Entry 3J9O (electron microscopy, 3.70 A resolution); this record covers chains A and B of the 12 polymer chains in the assembly.

== Chain A ==
Protein: Intracellular growth locus protein A
From: Francisella tularensis subsp. novicida U112
Reference sequence: A0Q7I5 (A0Q7I5_FRATN); residues 1-184 here = UniProt positions 1-184
Chain sequence (184 residues; each row starts with the number of its first residue):
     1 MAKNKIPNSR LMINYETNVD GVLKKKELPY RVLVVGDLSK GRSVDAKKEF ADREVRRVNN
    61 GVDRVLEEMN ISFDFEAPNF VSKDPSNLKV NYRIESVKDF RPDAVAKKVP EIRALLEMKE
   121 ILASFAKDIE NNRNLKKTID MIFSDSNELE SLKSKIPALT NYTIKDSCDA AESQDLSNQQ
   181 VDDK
Not modelled in the structure: 1, 136-184

== Chain B ==
Protein: Intracellular growth locus protein B
From: Francisella tularensis subsp. novicida U112
Reference sequence: A0Q7I4 (A0Q7I4_FRATN); residue numbers follow UniProt; this construct covers 1-506
Chain sequence (506 residues; numbered 1 to 506; the number before each row is that of its first residue):
     1 MTINKLSLTD ELLNNFGGST EVDSVLKNID FDVSDDASKV LSLSTDYNAR NLMALSLVLA
    61 NNDNINNYNQ KYIQKVITVI DKLIDLQVNS IISNDEFRAL EQEWLKVQEV CQEDYDNVEV
   121 SILDVKKEEL QYDFERNLYD ISSSDFFKKV YVSEFDQYGG EPYGAILGLY NFENTTNDII
   181 WLTGMGMVAK NSHAPFIASI DKSFFGVKDL SEITHIKSFE ALLEHPRYKE WNDFRNLDVA
   241 AYIGLTVGDF MLRQPYNPEN NPVQYKLMEG FNEFVDYDKN ESYLWGPASI HLVKNMMRSY
   301 DKTRWFQYIR GVESGGYVKN LVACVYDNKG ILETKSPLNV LFADYMELSL ANIGLIPFVS
   361 EKGTSNACFF SVNSAKKVEE FVDGFDSANS RLIANLSYTM CISRISHYIK CVIRDKIGSI
   421 VDVESIQKIL SDWISEFVTT VYQPTPLEMA RYPFRNVSIE VKTIPGKPGW YSCKINVIPH
   481 IQFEGMNTTM TIDTRLEPEL FGTNNN
Not modelled in the structure: 1-78, 506

== How chain A and chain B interact ==
Pairs across the interface (128; chain A residue first):
  K25(A) with D415(B), salt bridge
  L28(A) with P162(B); C411(B), hydrophobic
  P29(A) with N117(B)
  Y30(A) with N117(B), hydrogen bond (backbone-backbone); V118(B); E119(B); G164(B); A165(B); Y300(B), hydrophobic; F306(B)
  R31(A) with E119(B); S121(B), hydrogen bond; E154(B), salt bridge; E161(B); P162(B); Y163(B); G164(B), hydrogen bond (backbone-backbone)
  V32(A) with E119(B), hydrogen bond (backbone-backbone); V120(B); S121(B), hydrogen bond (backbone-backbone); G164(B); A165(B); V293(B), hydrophobic
  L33(A) with S121(B); F146(B), hydrophobic; Y163(B), hydrophobic; A165(B); I166(B); L167(B), hydrogen bond (backbone-backbone)
  V34(A) with S121(B), hydrogen bond (backbone-backbone); I122(B), hydrophobic; L123(B), hydrogen bond (backbone-backbone); L167(B)
  V35(A) with L123(B); L130(B), hydrophobic; L167(B), hydrogen bond (backbone-backbone); G168(B); L169(B), hydrogen bond (backbone-backbone); Y170(B)
  G36(A) with D124(B); V125(B), hydrogen bond (backbone-backbone); L169(B); Y170(B)
  D37(A) with E103(B); V125(B), hydrogen bond (backbone-backbone); Y170(B)
  L38(A) with L100(B); E103(B); W104(B); I122(B), hydrophobic; D124(B)
  S39(A) with D124(B), hydrogen bond
  K40(A) with A99(B); L100(B); E103(B)
  R42(A) with E96(B), salt bridge
  S43(A) with D124(B)
  D45(A) with D124(B)
  A46(A) with D124(B)
  F50(A) with V125(B), hydrophobic; E129(B); L130(B), hydrophobic; K149(B)
  R53(A) with D124(B), hydrogen bond (side chain-backbone); V125(B); E129(B), salt bridge; K149(B), hydrogen bond (backbone-side chain)
  V55(A) with I122(B); E154(B); Y163(B)
  R56(A) with S121(B); I122(B), hydrogen bond (backbone-backbone)
  R57(A) with E119(B), salt bridge; V120(B); E161(B), salt bridge
  V58(A) with V120(B), hydrophobic; I122(B), hydrophobic
  N59(A) with E119(B)
  V62(A) with V107(B); Q108(B); C111(B), hydrophobic
  L66(A) with W104(B), hydrophobic
  M69(A) with W104(B), hydrophobic; D124(B)
  I71(A) with L100(B), hydrophobic; W104(B), hydrophobic
  F73(A) with F97(B), hydrophobic
  F75(A) with N94(B); E96(B); F97(B), hydrophobic
  E76(A) with N94(B), hydrogen bond (backbone-side chain)
  A77(A) with I91(B), hydrophobic
  P78(A) with Q87(B), hydrogen bond (backbone-side chain)
  F80(A) with L83(B); L86(B), hydrophobic; Q87(B)
  V81(A) with Q87(B)
  L88(A) with Q87(B)
  V90(A) with I91(B), hydrophobic
  Y92(A) with F97(B)
  V97(A) with Q108(B)
  F100(A) with L100(B), hydrophobic; E101(B)
  P102(A) with V88(B), hydrophobic; Y256(B); V263(B); F271(B); F274(B), hydrophobic
  D103(A) with Q264(B); Y265(B); K266(B), salt bridge
  V105(A) with I91(B), hydrophobic
  A106(A) with F271(B), hydrophobic
  K107(A) with K266(B)
  I112(A) with Q87(B)
  L115(A) with I80(B), hydrophobic; L83(B), hydrophobic; I84(B), hydrophobic
  L116(A) with I84(B), hydrophobic; E269(B); F271(B), hydrophobic
  M118(A) with I80(B), hydrophobic
  K119(A) with I80(B); D81(B); G270(B)
  E120(A) with E269(B)
  S124(A) with M268(B)
Interface residues without a listed pair, chain A (57 interface residues in all): E27, E54, N79, R101
Interface residues without a listed pair, chain B (65 interface residues in all): S90, I92, K126, Y158, R253, M297, M400

== In short ==
57 residues of chain A and 65 residues of chain B are in contact, with 18 hydrogen bonds and 7 salt bridges.
Polar contacts include K25(A)-D415(B), R31(A)-E154(B) and R42(A)-E96(B).
Chain A is Intracellular growth locus protein A and chain B is Intracellular growth locus protein B, both from
Francisella tularensis subsp. novicida U112; the structure, CryoEM structure of a type VI secretion system,
was determined by electron microscopy.
